1RZ1 - chains A and B; structure by X-ray diffraction, 2.10 A resolution.

[Chain A (and B)]
Name: phenol 2-hydroxylase component B
Organism: Geobacillus thermoglucosidasius
Notes: chain B of this document is another copy of the same molecule, construct and numbering; everything in this record applies to it too
Reference sequence: Q9LAG2 (Q9LAG2_BACTR); residues 1-161 here = UniProt positions 1-161
Sequence (161 residues; row label = number of the first residue in the row):
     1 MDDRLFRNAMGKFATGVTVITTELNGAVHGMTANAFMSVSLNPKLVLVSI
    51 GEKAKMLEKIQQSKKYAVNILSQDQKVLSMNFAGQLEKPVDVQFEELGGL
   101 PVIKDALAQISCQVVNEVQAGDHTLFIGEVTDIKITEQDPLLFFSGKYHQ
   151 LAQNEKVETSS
Disordered / not traced: 154-161
Construct notes: modified residue (1, 10, 31, 37, 56, 80)
Modified residues: Mse1, Mse10, Mse31, Mse37, Mse56, Mse80 (selenomethionine; parent Met)
Residues lining bound ligands:
  - FAD (flavin-adenine dinucleotide): V17, V28, H29, G30, Mse31, T32, A33, N34, A35, S49, I50, G51, A54, K55, Mse56, S79, N81, F82, A83, G84, Q85, P89, V90, V92, F94, H123, F143, Y148
  - NAD (nicotinamide-adenine-dinucleotide), molecule 1: R7, Mse10, G11, N34, A35, Q85, H123, F143, G146
  - NAD, molecule 2: S38, V39, S40, L41
What the authors report for this chain:
  - binding site for NAD: R7, S38, H123

[Interface between chain A and chain B]
Pairs across the interface (121; chain A residue first):
  Mse1(A) - K44(B)
  Mse1(A) - V130(B)
  Mse1(A) - T131(B)
  Mse1(A) - I133(B)
  D2(A) - K44(B)
  D3(A) - L41(B)
  D3(A) - K44(B)  salt bridge
  L5(A) - I135(B)
  F6(A) - S38(B)
  F6(A) - S40(B)
  F6(A) - L41(B)  hydrophobic
  F6(A) - K44(B)
  F6(A) - L45(B)
  F6(A) - V130(B)  hydrophobic
  F6(A) - I133(B)  hydrophobic
  A9(A) - I133(B)  hydrophobic
  A9(A) - I135(B)  hydrophobic
  Mse10(A) - S38(B)
  Mse10(A) - V46(B)
  Mse10(A) - I110(B)  hydrophobic
  K12(A) - I70(B)
  K12(A) - L107(B)
  K12(A) - I135(B)
  K12(A) - T136(B)
  K12(A) - E137(B)  salt bridge
  F13(A) - T15(B)
  F13(A) - G16(B)
  F13(A) - T18(B)
  F13(A) - N34(B)
  F13(A) - F36(B)
  F13(A) - I70(B)  hydrophobic
  A14(A) - T15(B)
  A14(A) - G16(B)  hydrogen bond (backbone-backbone)
  A14(A) - L142(B)  hydrophobic
  T15(A) - F13(B)
  T15(A) - A14(B)
  G16(A) - F13(B)
  G16(A) - A14(B)  hydrogen bond (backbone-backbone)
  T18(A) - F13(B)
  N34(A) - F13(B)
  A35(A) - Mse37(B)
  A35(A) - S38(B)
  F36(A) - F13(B)
  Mse37(A) - A35(B)
  Mse37(A) - L47(B)
  Mse37(A) - S49(B)
  Mse37(A) - L125(B)  hydrophobic
  S38(A) - F6(B)
  S38(A) - Mse10(B)
  S38(A) - A35(B)
  V39(A) - S49(B)
  V39(A) - A120(B)  hydrophobic
  V39(A) - H123(B)  hydrogen bond (backbone-side chain)
  S40(A) - F6(B)
  S40(A) - A120(B)
  S40(A) - G121(B)
  S40(A) - D122(B)  hydrogen bond (side chain-backbone)
  L41(A) - D3(B)
  L41(A) - F6(B)  hydrophobic
  L41(A) - D122(B)  hydrogen bond (backbone-side chain)
  N42(A) - D122(B)  hydrogen bond (backbone-side chain)
  P43(A) - G121(B)
  K44(A) - Mse1(B)
  K44(A) - D2(B)
  K44(A) - D3(B)  salt bridge
  K44(A) - F6(B)
  L45(A) - F6(B)
  L45(A) - A120(B)
  L45(A) - G121(B)
  V46(A) - Mse10(B)
  L47(A) - Mse37(B)
  L47(A) - L125(B)  hydrophobic
  S49(A) - Mse37(B)
  S49(A) - V39(B)
  I70(A) - K12(B)
  I70(A) - F13(B)  hydrophobic
  L107(A) - K12(B)
  I110(A) - Mse10(B)  hydrophobic
  V118(A) - V118(B)  hydrophobic
  A120(A) - V39(B)  hydrophobic
  A120(A) - S40(B)
  A120(A) - L45(B)
  G121(A) - S40(B)
  G121(A) - P43(B)
  G121(A) - L45(B)
  D122(A) - S40(B)  hydrogen bond (backbone-side chain)
  D122(A) - L41(B)  hydrogen bond (side chain-backbone)
  D122(A) - N42(B)  hydrogen bond (side chain-backbone)
  H123(A) - V39(B)  hydrogen bond (side chain-backbone)
  L125(A) - Mse37(B)  hydrophobic
  L125(A) - L47(B)  hydrophobic
  V130(A) - Mse1(B)  hydrophobic
  V130(A) - F6(B)  hydrophobic
  T131(A) - Mse1(B)
  D132(A) - Mse1(B)
  I133(A) - Mse1(B)
  I133(A) - F6(B)  hydrophobic
  I133(A) - A9(B)  hydrophobic
  I135(A) - L5(B)  hydrophobic
  I135(A) - A9(B)  hydrophobic
  I135(A) - K12(B)
  T136(A) - K12(B)
  E137(A) - K12(B)  salt bridge
  Q138(A) - F144(B)
  P140(A) - F144(B)
  L142(A) - A14(B)  hydrophobic
  L142(A) - L151(B)  hydrophobic
  F144(A) - Q138(B)
  F144(A) - P140(B)
  F144(A) - L151(B)  hydrophobic
  H149(A) - L151(B)
  Q150(A) - L151(B)
  Q150(A) - A152(B)  hydrogen bond (backbone-backbone)
  L151(A) - L142(B)  hydrophobic
  L151(A) - F144(B)  hydrophobic
  L151(A) - H149(B)
  L151(A) - Q150(B)
  L151(A) - A152(B)
  A152(A) - Q150(B)  hydrogen bond (backbone-backbone)
  A152(A) - L151(B)
  A152(A) - A152(B)
Other interface residues (no listed pair), chain A (58 interface residues in all): R7, N8, V17, A108, N116, I127
Other interface residues (no listed pair), chain B (58 interface residues in all): R7, N8, V17, A108, N116, I127, D132

[Summary]
Chain A and chain B each contribute 58 residues to their interface; the contacts include 12 hydrogen bonds and
4 salt bridges. Among the polar pairs are D3(A)-K44(B), K12(A)-E137(B) and V39(A)-H123(B). Chain A binds
flavin-adenine dinucleotide and NAD. The paper reports a binding site for NAD at R7(A), S38(A) and H123(A).
Chain A and chain B are both phenol 2-hydroxylase component B (Geobacillus thermoglucosidasius); the
structure, Reduced flavin reductase PheA2 in complex with NAD, was determined by X-ray diffraction, deposited
together with 1RZ0.
